Entry 1K7K (X-ray diffraction, 1.50 A resolution); this record covers chain A.

[Chain A]
Protein: Hypothetical protein yggV
Source organism: Escherichia coli
UniProtKB: P52061 (HAM1_ECOLI); residues 1-197 here = UniProt positions 1-197
Sequence (221 residues; numbered -21 to 199; the number before each row is that of its first residue; numbers below 1 keep their minus sign (Met-21 is residue -21)):
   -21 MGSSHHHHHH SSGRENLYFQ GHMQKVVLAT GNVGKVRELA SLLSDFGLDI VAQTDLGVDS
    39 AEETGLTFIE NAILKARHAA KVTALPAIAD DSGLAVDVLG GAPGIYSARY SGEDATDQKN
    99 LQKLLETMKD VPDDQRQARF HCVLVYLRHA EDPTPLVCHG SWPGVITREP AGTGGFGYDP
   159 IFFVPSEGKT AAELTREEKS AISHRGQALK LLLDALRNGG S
Not modelled in the structure: -21 to -12, -2 to -1, 198-199
Construct notes: expression tag (-21 to 0); modified residue (1, 106); cloning artifact (198-199)
Modified residues: Mse1 (selenomethionine; parent Met); Mse106 (selenomethionine; parent Met)
Swiss-Prot annotation at these positions:
  - active site: Asp69 (Proton acceptor)
  - binding site (substrate): Thr8 to Lys13, Ser70, Phe154 to Asp157, Lys177, His182, Arg183
  - binding site (Mg(2+)): Glu40, Asp69
  - mutagenesis: Thr8 (T8A: Greatly reduced ITP pyrophosphatase activity), Asn10 (N10A: Greatly reduced ITP pyrophosphatase activity), Lys13 (K13A: Complete loss of enzymatic activity), Glu41 (E41A: Complete loss of enzymatic activity), Lys53 (K53A: Complete loss of enzymatic activity), Asp68 (D68A: Greatly reduced ITP pyrophosphatase activity), Asp69 (D69A: Complete loss of enzymatic activity), Gly71 (G71A: Greatly reduced ITP pyrophosphatase activity), Phe154 (F154A: Greatly reduced ITP pyrophosphatase activity), Phe160 (F160A: Greatly reduced ITP pyrophosphatase activity), Arg183 (R183A: Greatly reduced ITP pyrophosphatase activity)
From the paper describing this entry:
  - mutagenesis - K3A, G25T, S85A, R114A, F118A, C120A, H182A: unchanged catalytic activity
  - mutagenesis - E16A, S70A, G71A (15-fold), R87A, F154A (300-fold), D157A, K177A (4-times), S181A, R183A (N3-times): decreased catalytic activity
  - mutagenesis - T8A, N10A, D68A, F160A: decreased catalytic activity on ITP
  - mutagenesis - K13A, E41A, K53A: abolished catalytic activity
  - mutagenesis - D69A: abolished catalytic activity on ITP
  - mutagenesis - D68A (Kd=15.6+/-0.91 mM): decreased binding to Mg2+
  - mutagenesis - E16A, D157A: unchanged binding to Mg2+
  - contacts within the chain: Glu41-Lys53, Lys53-Asp69
  - catalytic residues: Lys13, Lys53, Asp69 (proposed by the authors, not directly observed)

[Overview]
Curated annotation (UniProt) lists active-site residue Asp69, 14 substrate-binding residues, Mg2+-binding
residues Glu40 and Asp69 and 11 mutagenesis sites. The paper reports catalytic residues Lys13, Lys53 and
Asp69; E16A, S70A and G71A, among others, reduce catalytic activity; 24 substitutions were tested in all.
Chain A is Hypothetical protein yggV (Escherichia coli); the structure, crystal structure of RdgB- inosine
triphosphate pyrophosphatase from E. coli, was determined by X-ray diffraction together with 2Q16 from the
same study.
